Entry 7B6X (electron microscopy, 3.60 A resolution); this record covers chains D and G of the 8 polymer chains in the assembly.

Chain D:
Name: Trafficking protein particle complex subunit
Organism: Drosophila melanogaster
Reference sequence: Q9VLI9 (Q9VLI9_DROME); numbering as in UniProt (aligned over 1-219)
Chain sequence (219 residues; each row starts with the number of its first residue):
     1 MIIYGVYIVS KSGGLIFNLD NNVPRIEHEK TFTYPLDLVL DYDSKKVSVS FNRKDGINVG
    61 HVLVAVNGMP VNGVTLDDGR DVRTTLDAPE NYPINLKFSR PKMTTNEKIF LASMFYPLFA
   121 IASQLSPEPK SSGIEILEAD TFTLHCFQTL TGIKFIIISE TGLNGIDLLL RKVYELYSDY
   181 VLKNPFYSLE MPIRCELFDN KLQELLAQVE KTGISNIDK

Chain G:
Name: Trafficking protein particle complex subunit
Organism: Drosophila melanogaster
Reference sequence: Q9VSY8 (Q9VSY8_DROME); numbering as in UniProt (aligned over 1-178)
Chain sequence (178 residues; each row starts with the number of its first residue):
     1 MSRQASRLDA KKVNSEFLTL TYGALVTQML RDFENAEDVN KQLERIGYNM GMRLIEDFLA
    61 RTSAPRCLEM RETADRIQQA FRIYLNIQPT ISNWSPASDE FSLVFDSNPL TEFVELPPDL
   121 TNLRYSAILS GCIRGALEMV QLEVQCWFVQ DQLKGDNVTE LRVKFVRRLE EVIPAGED
Disordered / not traced: 1-9

Interface between chain D and chain G:
Contacting residue pairs (32; chain D residue first):
  Lys-11(D) / Asp-178(G)
  Gln-124(D) / Ile-173(G)
  Gln-124(D) / Ala-175(G)
  Ser-131(D) / Ile-173(G)
  Ser-132(D) / Ile-173(G)
  Ser-132(D) / Pro-174(G)
  Gly-133(D) / Ile-173(G)
  Thr-149(D) / Leu-59(G)
  Leu-150(D) / Ser-63(G)
  Leu-150(D) / Arg-66(G)
  Leu-150(D) / Glu-170(G)
  Thr-151(D) / Met-139(G)
  Thr-151(D) / Val-140(G)
  Thr-151(D) / Gln-141(G)  hydrogen bond (backbone-side chain)
  Gly-152(D) / Gln-141(G)
  Arg-171(D) / Ala-60(G)  hydrogen bond (side chain-backbone)
  Arg-171(D) / Ser-63(G)  hydrogen bond
  Tyr-174(D) / Glu-56(G)  hydrogen bond (side chain-backbone)
  Tyr-174(D) / Leu-59(G)
  Tyr-174(D) / Ala-60(G)  hydrophobic
  Glu-175(D) / Ala-60(G)
  Tyr-177(D) / Glu-56(G)
  Ser-178(D) / Glu-56(G)  hydrogen bond
  Ser-178(D) / Asp-57(G)
  Ser-178(D) / Ala-60(G)
  Val-181(D) / Arg-53(G)
  Val-181(D) / Glu-56(G)
  Pro-185(D) / Asn-49(G)
  Pro-185(D) / Arg-53(G)  hydrogen bond (backbone-side chain)
  Phe-186(D) / Asn-49(G)
  Tyr-187(D) / Arg-53(G)  hydrogen bond (backbone-side chain)
  Ser-188(D) / Arg-53(G)
Interface residues without a listed pair, chain D (26 interface residues in all): Ala-120, Lys-130, Phe-147, Gln-148, Lys-154, Leu-182, Asn-184
Interface residues without a listed pair, chain G (19 interface residues in all): Arg-61, Ala-64, Val-172

Overview:
26 residues of chain D face 19 of chain G across their interface; the contacts include 7 hydrogen bonds. Polar
contacts include Thr-151(D)/Gln-141(G), Arg-171(D)/Ala-60(G) and Arg-171(D)/Ser-63(G).
Chain D is Trafficking protein particle complex subunit and chain G is Trafficking protein particle complex
subunit, both from Drosophila melanogaster; the structure, TRAPPCore from the MiniTRAPPIII complex, was
determined by electron microscopy.
